PDB entry 6XZQ | electron microscopy, 3.60 A resolution | chains B and C of the 8 polymer chains in the assembly

== Chain B ==
Name: RNA-directed RNA polymerase catalytic subunit
Source organism: Influenza C virus (strain C/Johannesburg/1/1966)
Notes: EC 2.7.7.48
UniProtKB: Q9IMP4 (RDRP_INCJH); residue numbers follow UniProt; this construct covers 1-754
Chain sequence (754 residues; numbered 1 to 754; the number before each row is that of its first residue):
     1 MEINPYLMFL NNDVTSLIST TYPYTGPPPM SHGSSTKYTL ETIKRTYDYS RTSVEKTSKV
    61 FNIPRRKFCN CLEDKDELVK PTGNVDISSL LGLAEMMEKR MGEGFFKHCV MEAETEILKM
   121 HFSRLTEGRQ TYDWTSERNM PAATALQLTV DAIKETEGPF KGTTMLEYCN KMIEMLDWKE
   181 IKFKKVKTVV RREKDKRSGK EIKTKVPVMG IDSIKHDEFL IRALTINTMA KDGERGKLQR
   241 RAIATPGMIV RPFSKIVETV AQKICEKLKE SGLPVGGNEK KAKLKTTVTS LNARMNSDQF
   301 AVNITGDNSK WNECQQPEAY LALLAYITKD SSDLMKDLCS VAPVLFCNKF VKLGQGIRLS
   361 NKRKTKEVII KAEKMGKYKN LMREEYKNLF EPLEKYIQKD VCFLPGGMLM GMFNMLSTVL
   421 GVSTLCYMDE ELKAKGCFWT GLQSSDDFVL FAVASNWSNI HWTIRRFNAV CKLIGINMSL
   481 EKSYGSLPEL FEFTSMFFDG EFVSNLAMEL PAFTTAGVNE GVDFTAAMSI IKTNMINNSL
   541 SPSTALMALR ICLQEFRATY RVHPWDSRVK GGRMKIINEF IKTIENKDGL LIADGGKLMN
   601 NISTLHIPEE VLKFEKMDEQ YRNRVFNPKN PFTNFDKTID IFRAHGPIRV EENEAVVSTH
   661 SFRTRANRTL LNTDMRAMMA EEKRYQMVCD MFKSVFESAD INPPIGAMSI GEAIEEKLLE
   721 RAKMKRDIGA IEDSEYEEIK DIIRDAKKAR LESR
Not modelled in the structure: 30-34, 187-210, 232-241, 636-652
UniProt features mapped onto this chain:
  - region: Arg-251 to Glu-258 (Promoter-binding site)
  - motif (Nuclear localization signal): Val-189 to Arg-197, Lys-205 to Glu-218

== Chain C ==
Name: Polymerase basic protein 2
Source organism: Influenza C virus (strain C/Johannesburg/1/1966)
UniProtKB: Q9IMP3 (PB2_INCJH); residue numbers follow UniProt; this construct covers 1-774
Chain sequence (920 residues; numbered 1 to 920; the number before each row is that of its first residue):
     1 MSLLLTIAKE YKRLCQDAKA AQMMTVGTVS NYTTFKKWTT SRKEKNPSLR MRWAMSSKFP
    61 IIANKRMLEE AQIPKEHNNV ALWEDTEDVS KRDHVLASAS CINYWNFCGP CVNNSEVIKE
   121 VYKSRFGRLE RRKEIMWKEL RFTLVDRQRR RVDTQPVEQR LRTGEIKDLQ MWTLFEDEAP
   181 LASKFILDNY GLVKEMRSKF ANKPLNKEVV AHMLEKQFNP ESRFLPVFGA IRPERMELIH
   241 ALGGETWIQE ANTAGISNVD QRKNDIRAVC RKVCLAANAS IMNAKSKLVE YIKSTSMRIG
   301 ETERKLEELI LETDDVSPEV TLCKSALGGQ LGKTLSFGPM LLKKISGSGV KVKDTVYIQG
   361 VRAVQFEYWS EQEEFYGEYK SATALFSRKE RSLEWITIGG GINEDRKRLL AMCMIFCRDG
   421 DYFKDAPATI TMADLSTKLG REIPYQYVMM NWIQKSEDNL EALLYSRGIV ETNPGKMGSS
   481 MGIDGSKRAI KSLRAVTIQS GKIDMPESKE KIHLELSDNL EAFDSSGRIV ATILDLPSDK
   541 KVTFQDVSFQ HPDLAVLRDE KTAITKGYEA LIKRLGTGDN DIPSLIAKKD YLSLYNLPEV
   601 KLMAPLIRPN RKGVYSRVAR KLVSTQVTTG HYSLHELIKV LPFTYFAPKQ GMFEGRLFFS
   661 NDSFVEPGVN NNVFSWSKAD SSKIYCHGIA IRVPLVVGDE HMDTSLALLE GFSVCENDPR
   721 APMVTRQDLI DVGFGQKVRL FVGQGSVRTF KRTASQRAAS SDVNKNVKKI KMSNENLYFQ
   781 GELKTAALAQ HDEAVDNKFN KEQQNAFYEI LHLPNLNEEQ RNAFIQSLKD DPSQSANLLA
   841 EAKKLNDAQA PKVDNKFNKE QQNAFYEILH LPNLNEEQRN AFIQSLKADP SQSANLLAEA
   901 KKLNGAQAPK VDANSAGKST
Not modelled in the structure: 773-920
Differences from the reference sequence: expression tag (775-920)

== Chain B / chain C interface ==
Residue-residue contacts (214):
  His-121(B) / Thr-34(C)
  Ser-123(B) / Lys-37(C)  hydrogen bond
  Thr-126(B) / Lys-37(C)
  Ala-143(B) / Lys-37(C)
  Thr-144(B) / Ser-41(C)
  Gln-147(B) / Trp-38(C)
  Glu-266(B) / Lys-509(C)
  Lys-267(B) / Glu-510(C)
  Lys-269(B) / Ile-345(C)
  Asn-278(B) / Arg-149(C)
  Asn-278(B) / Phe-224(C)  hydrogen bond (side chain-backbone)
  Asn-278(B) / Pro-226(C)
  Glu-279(B) / Phe-224(C)
  Glu-279(B) / Glu-507(C)
  Ala-282(B) / Asp-504(C)
  Lys-285(B) / Gln-499(C)
  Lys-285(B) / Asp-504(C)
  Thr-286(B) / Leu-385(C)
  Thr-286(B) / Asp-504(C)
  Thr-289(B) / Leu-385(C)
  Thr-289(B) / Gln-499(C)
  Ser-290(B) / Trp-395(C)
  Ala-293(B) / Trp-395(C)  hydrophobic
  Ala-293(B) / Thr-397(C)
  Arg-294(B) / Trp-395(C)
  Glu-501(B) / Glu-245(C)
  Phe-502(B) / Arg-149(C)
  Thr-515(B) / Ser-48(C)
  Ala-516(B) / Pro-47(C)
  Ala-516(B) / Ser-48(C)  hydrogen bond (backbone-backbone)
  Gly-517(B) / Met-51(C)
  Val-518(B) / Met-51(C)
  Asn-519(B) / Met-51(C)
  Lys-532(B) / His-240(C)
  Met-535(B) / His-240(C)
  Ile-536(B) / Arg-147(C)  hydrogen bond (backbone-side chain)
  Ile-536(B) / Pro-226(C)
  Ile-536(B) / His-240(C)
  Ser-539(B) / Glu-245(C)  hydrogen bond
  Pro-542(B) / Trp-247(C)  hydrophobic
  Glu-555(B) / Arg-52(C)  salt bridge
  Ala-558(B) / Arg-52(C)
  Thr-559(B) / Arg-52(C)  hydrogen bond
  Thr-559(B) / Met-55(C)
  Tyr-560(B) / Met-51(C)
  Tyr-560(B) / Met-55(C)  hydrophobic
  Arg-561(B) / Ser-56(C)
  Arg-573(B) / Ala-99(C)
  Arg-573(B) / Ser-100(C)
  Arg-573(B) / Asn-103(C)  hydrogen bond
  Lys-575(B) / Asn-78(C)
  Ile-576(B) / Ser-100(C)
  Ile-577(B) / Asn-103(C)
  Glu-579(B) / His-77(C)  salt bridge
  Glu-579(B) / Asn-78(C)
  Phe-580(B) / His-77(C)
  Phe-580(B) / Phe-107(C)  hydrophobic
  Ile-584(B) / Phe-107(C)  hydrophobic
  Asp-594(B) / Asn-103(C)  hydrogen bond
  Asp-594(B) / Asn-106(C)  hydrogen bond
  Asp-594(B) / Phe-107(C)
  Ile-602(B) / His-240(C)  hydrogen bond (backbone-side chain)
  Ile-602(B) / Ala-241(C)
  Ser-603(B) / Arg-132(C)  hydrogen bond
  Ser-603(B) / Ala-241(C)
  Thr-604(B) / Arg-132(C)
  His-606(B) / Arg-128(C)  hydrogen bond (backbone-side chain)
  His-606(B) / Glu-237(C)
  His-606(B) / Leu-238(C)
  His-606(B) / His-240(C)
  Ile-607(B) / Leu-129(C)  hydrophobic
  Val-611(B) / Leu-129(C)
  Leu-612(B) / Leu-129(C)  hydrophobic
  Phe-614(B) / Ser-115(C)
  Glu-615(B) / Lys-133(C)  salt bridge
  Gln-620(B) / Cys-111(C)
  Tyr-621(B) / Asn-106(C)
  Asn-623(B) / Cys-111(C)
  Asn-623(B) / Val-112(C)
  Asn-623(B) / Asn-113(C)
  Asn-623(B) / Asn-114(C)
  Asn-623(B) / Ser-115(C)
  Arg-624(B) / Trp-105(C)  hydrogen bond (backbone-side chain)
  Arg-624(B) / Asn-106(C)
  Arg-624(B) / Phe-107(C)  hydrogen bond (side chain-backbone)
  Arg-624(B) / Cys-108(C)
  Arg-624(B) / Gly-109(C)  hydrogen bond (side chain-backbone)
  Arg-624(B) / Pro-110(C)
  Val-625(B) / Asn-106(C)
  Phe-626(B) / Ser-115(C)
  Asn-627(B) / Pro-110(C)
  Asn-627(B) / Val-112(C)
  Pro-628(B) / Pro-204(C)
  Lys-629(B) / Met-67(C)
  Lys-629(B) / Trp-105(C)
  Lys-629(B) / Pro-204(C)
  Asn-630(B) / Met-67(C)
  Asn-630(B) / Trp-105(C)
  Pro-631(B) / Ala-63(C)
  Pro-631(B) / Asn-64(C)
  Pro-631(B) / Leu-68(C)  hydrophobic
  Pro-631(B) / Trp-105(C)
  Phe-632(B) / Ile-102(C)  hydrophobic
  Asn-634(B) / Lys-91(C)
  Phe-635(B) / Val-209(C)  hydrophobic
  Asn-653(B) / Lys-216(C)
  Ala-655(B) / Tyr-122(C)
  Ala-655(B) / Met-213(C)
  Val-656(B) / Tyr-122(C)
  Val-657(B) / Tyr-122(C)  hydrogen bond (backbone-side chain)
  Val-657(B) / Val-209(C)  hydrophobic
  Thr-659(B) / Ile-102(C)
  Thr-659(B) / Trp-105(C)
  Thr-659(B) / Asn-106(C)  hydrogen bond
  His-660(B) / Ile-102(C)
  His-660(B) / Asn-106(C)
  Phe-662(B) / Met-51(C)  hydrophobic
  Phe-662(B) / Met-55(C)  hydrophobic
  Phe-662(B) / Ile-61(C)  hydrophobic
  Arg-663(B) / Ile-61(C)
  Arg-663(B) / Ile-62(C)
  Arg-663(B) / Lys-91(C)
  Thr-664(B) / Met-51(C)
  Thr-664(B) / Pro-60(C)
  Arg-665(B) / Ser-57(C)
  Arg-665(B) / Pro-60(C)
  Arg-665(B) / Ile-62(C)
  Arg-665(B) / Leu-96(C)
  Ala-666(B) / Asp-88(C)
  Arg-668(B) / Leu-96(C)
  Met-679(B) / Val-89(C)
  Met-679(B) / Arg-92(C)
  Glu-681(B) / Lys-19(C)  salt bridge
  Glu-682(B) / Trp-38(C)
  Glu-682(B) / Thr-39(C)
  Glu-682(B) / Thr-40(C)
  Lys-683(B) / Arg-92(C)
  Arg-684(B) / Asp-17(C)  salt bridge
  Arg-684(B) / Lys-19(C)
  Arg-684(B) / Ala-20(C)
  Arg-684(B) / Met-23(C)
  Tyr-685(B) / Met-23(C)  hydrophobic
  Tyr-685(B) / Trp-38(C)  hydrophobic
  Gln-686(B) / Thr-39(C)  hydrogen bond
  Gln-686(B) / Thr-40(C)
  Cys-689(B) / Tyr-32(C)  hydrophobic
  Cys-689(B) / Phe-35(C)  hydrophobic
  Met-691(B) / Tyr-11(C)  hydrophobic
  Met-691(B) / Leu-14(C)  hydrophobic
  Phe-692(B) / Tyr-32(C)  hydrophobic
  Phe-692(B) / Gln-744(C)
  Lys-693(B) / Glu-208(C)  salt bridge
  Phe-696(B) / Glu-178(C)
  Glu-697(B) / Phe-175(C)
  Glu-697(B) / Glu-178(C)  hydrogen bond (backbone-side chain)
  Glu-697(B) / Lys-207(C)
  Glu-697(B) / Glu-208(C)
  Ser-698(B) / Met-171(C)
  Ser-698(B) / Phe-175(C)
  Ser-698(B) / Glu-178(C)  hydrogen bond
  Ser-698(B) / Gln-744(C)  hydrogen bond (backbone-side chain)
  Ala-699(B) / Tyr-32(C)
  Asp-700(B) / Lys-36(C)
  Ile-701(B) / Lys-167(C)  hydrogen bond (backbone-side chain)
  Ile-701(B) / Phe-175(C)  hydrophobic
  Asn-702(B) / Lys-167(C)
  Asn-702(B) / Met-171(C)
  Asn-702(B) / Gln-744(C)
  Pro-704(B) / Val-29(C)  hydrophobic
  Pro-704(B) / Ser-30(C)  hydrogen bond (backbone-side chain)
  Pro-704(B) / Tyr-32(C)  hydrophobic
  Pro-704(B) / Thr-33(C)
  Pro-704(B) / Gln-744(C)
  Ile-705(B) / Val-29(C)
  Ile-705(B) / Gln-744(C)
  Gly-706(B) / Thr-28(C)
  Gly-706(B) / Val-29(C)
  Gly-706(B) / Gln-744(C)
  Gly-706(B) / Gly-745(C)
  Gly-706(B) / Ser-746(C)
  Ala-707(B) / Thr-28(C)
  Ala-707(B) / Gly-745(C)  hydrogen bond (backbone-backbone)
  Met-708(B) / Thr-28(C)
  Met-708(B) / Val-29(C)  hydrogen bond (backbone-backbone)
  Met-708(B) / Phe-741(C)  hydrophobic
  Met-708(B) / Gly-745(C)  hydrogen bond (backbone-backbone)
  Ser-709(B) / Met-24(C)  hydrogen bond (side chain-backbone)
  Ser-709(B) / Thr-25(C)
  Ser-709(B) / Gly-27(C)
  Ser-709(B) / Val-29(C)
  Ile-710(B) / Met-24(C)
  Gly-711(B) / Tyr-11(C)  hydrogen bond (backbone-side chain)
  Gly-711(B) / Met-24(C)
  Ile-714(B) / Tyr-11(C)  hydrophobic
  Glu-715(B) / Tyr-11(C)
  Glu-716(B) / Phe-741(C)
  Lys-717(B) / Asp-177(C)  hydrogen bond (side chain-backbone)
  Leu-718(B) / Ile-7(C)  hydrophobic
  Glu-720(B) / Thr-725(C)
  Glu-720(B) / Phe-741(C)
  Ala-722(B) / Leu-4(C)  hydrophobic
  Lys-723(B) / Met-723(C)  hydrogen bond (side chain-backbone)
  Met-724(B) / Gln-727(C)
  Lys-725(B) / Met-1(C)
  Ile-739(B) / Leu-5(C)  hydrophobic
  Ile-742(B) / Leu-5(C)  hydrophobic
  Ala-746(B) / Tyr-11(C)  hydrophobic
  Ala-746(B) / Lys-12(C)
  Ala-746(B) / Cys-15(C)
  Arg-750(B) / Tyr-11(C)  hydrogen bond
  Arg-750(B) / Cys-15(C)
  Arg-750(B) / Thr-25(C)
  Arg-754(B) / Ala-18(C)
  Arg-754(B) / Lys-19(C)
Also at the interface, not in a pair above, chain B (146 interface residues in all): Met-101, His-108, Leu-146, Lys-154, Pro-159, Lys-184, Lys-281, Ser-297, Asn-537, Gly-572, Ala-593, Leu-605, Pro-608, Arg-622, Glu-654, Asn-667, Leu-671, Met-687, Val-688, Val-695, Pro-703, Ala-713, Arg-721, Asp-727, Glu-735, Asp-745, Ser-753
Also at the interface, not in a pair above, chain C (139 interface residues in all): Ser-2, Ala-8, Glu-10, Ala-21, Gln-22, Phe-59, Val-80, Thr-86, Glu-87, Ser-90, Cys-101, Tyr-104, Glu-116, Ile-118, Lys-119, Arg-125, Phe-126, Trp-137, Leu-205, Asn-206, Ala-211, His-212, Leu-225, Ile-239, Ser-346, Gly-347, Glu-374, Lys-476, Val-724, Arg-726, Gly-743, Val-747

== Summary ==
146 residues of chain B and 139 residues of chain C are in contact, with 31 hydrogen bonds and 6 salt bridges.
Among the polar pairs are Glu-555(B)/Arg-52(C), Glu-579(B)/His-77(C) and Glu-615(B)/Lys-133(C).
Chain B is RNA-directed RNA polymerase catalytic subunit and chain C is Polymerase basic protein 2, both from
Influenza C virus (strain C/Johannesburg/1/1966); the structure, Influenza C virus polymerase in complex with
human ANP32A - Subclass 1, was determined by electron microscopy (same publication as 6XZD, 6XZG, 6XZP, 6XZR
and 6Y0C).
